PDB entry 7VCV | electron microscopy, 3.21 A resolution | chains D and C of the 6 polymer chains in the assembly

== Chain D (and C) ==
Protein: Transitional endoplasmic reticulum ATPase
Organism: Homo sapiens
Notes: EC 3.6.4.6; chain C of this document is another copy of the same molecule, construct and numbering; everything in this record applies to it too
UniProt: P55072 (TERA_HUMAN); residue numbers follow UniProt; this construct covers 1-806
Amino-acid sequence (812 residues; numbered 1 to 812; the number before each row is that of its first residue):
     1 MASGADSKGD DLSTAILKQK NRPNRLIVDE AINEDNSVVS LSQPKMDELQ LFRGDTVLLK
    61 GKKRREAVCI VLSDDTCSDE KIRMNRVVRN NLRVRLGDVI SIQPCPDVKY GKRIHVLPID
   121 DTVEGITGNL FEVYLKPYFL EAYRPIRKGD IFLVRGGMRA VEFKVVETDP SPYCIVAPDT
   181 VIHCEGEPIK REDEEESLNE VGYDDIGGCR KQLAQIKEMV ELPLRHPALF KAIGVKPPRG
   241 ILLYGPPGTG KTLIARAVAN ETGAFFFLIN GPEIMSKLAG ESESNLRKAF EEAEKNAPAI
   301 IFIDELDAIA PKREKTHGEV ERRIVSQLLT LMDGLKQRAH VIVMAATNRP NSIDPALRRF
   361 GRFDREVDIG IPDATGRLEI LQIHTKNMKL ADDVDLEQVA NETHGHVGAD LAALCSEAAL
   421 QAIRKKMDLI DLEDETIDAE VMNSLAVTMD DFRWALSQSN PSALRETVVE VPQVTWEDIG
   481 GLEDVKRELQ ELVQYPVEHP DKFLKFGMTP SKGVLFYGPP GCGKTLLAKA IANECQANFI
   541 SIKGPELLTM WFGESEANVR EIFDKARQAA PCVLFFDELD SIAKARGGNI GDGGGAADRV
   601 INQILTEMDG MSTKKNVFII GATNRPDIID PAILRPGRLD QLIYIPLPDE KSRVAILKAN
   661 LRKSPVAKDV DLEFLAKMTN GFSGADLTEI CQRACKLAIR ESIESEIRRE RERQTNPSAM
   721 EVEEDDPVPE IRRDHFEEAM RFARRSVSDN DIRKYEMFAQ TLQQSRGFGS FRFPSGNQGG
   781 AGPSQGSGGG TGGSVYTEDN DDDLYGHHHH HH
Disordered / not traced: 1-11, 770-812
Differences from the reference sequence: expression tag (807-812)
UniProt features mapped onto this chain:
  - region: Thr797 to Gly806 (Interaction with UBXN6)
  - motif: Asp802 to Gly806 (PIM motif)
  - binding site (ATP): Pro247 to Leu253, Asn348, His384, Gly521 to Leu526
  - modified residue: Ala2 (N-acetylalanine), Ser3 (Phosphoserine), Ser7 (Phosphoserine), Ser13 (Phosphoserine), Ser37 (Phosphoserine), Lys315 (N6,N6,N6-trimethyllysine), Thr436 (Phosphothreonine), Ser462 (Phosphoserine), Lys502 (N6-acetyllysine), Lys505 (N6-acetyllysine), Lys668 (N6-acetyllysine), Ser702 (Phosphoserine), Lys754 (N6-acetyllysine), Ser770 (Phosphoserine), Ser775 (Phosphoserine), Ser787 (Phosphoserine), Tyr805 (Phosphotyrosine)
  - cross-link (Glycyl lysine isopeptide (Lys-Gly)): Lys8 (interchain with G-Cter in SUMO2), Lys18 (interchain with G-Cter in SUMO2)
  - natural variant: Arg95 (R95G: In IBMPFD1), Gly97 (G97E: In CMT2Y), Ile126 (I126F: In IBMPFD1; uncertain significance), Arg155 (R155C: In IBMPFD1; R155H: In FTDALS6 and IBMPFD1; R155L: In IBMPFD1; R155P: In IBMPFD1; R155S: In IBMPFD1), Arg159 (R159G: In FTDALS6; R159H: In IBMPFD1), Ala160 (A160T: In IBMPFD1; uncertain significance), Glu185 (E185K: In CMT2Y), Arg191 (R191Q: In FTDALS6 and IBMPFD1), Leu198 (L198W: In IBMPFD1), Ala232 (A232E: In IBMPFD1), Ile254 (I254F: In IBMPFD1; uncertain significance), Ile369 (I369T: In IBMPFD1; uncertain significance), 2 further natural variant entries in UniProt
  - mutagenesis: Phe52 to Asp55 (Abolishes interaction with NPLOC4; when associated with A-110), Arg53 (R53A: Minor effect on affinity for ATP and ADP), Arg86 (R86A: Strongly increased affinity for ATP. Strongly reduced affinity for ADP), Tyr110 (Y110A: Abolishes interaction with NPLOC4; when associated with 52-A--A-55), Arg113 to His115 (Severely reduced binding to DERL1), Phe131 (F131R: Severely reduced binding to DERL1), Leu140 (L140D: Severely reduced binding to DERL1), Asp179 (D179R: No effect on binding to DERL1), His183 (H183W: Severely reduced binding to DERL1), Lys251 (K251Q: Impairs ERAD degradation of HMGCR and does not inhibit interaction with RHBDD1; when associated with Q-524), Glu305 (E305Q: Defect in ubiquitin-dependent protein degradation by the proteasome; when associated with Q-578), Lys312 (K312A: Does not affect methylation by VCPKMT), 8 further mutagenesis entries in UniProt
Bound ions: Mg2+ site 1: Thr252 (together with ATP-gamma-S); Mg2+ site 2: Thr525 (together with ATP-gamma-S)
Residues lining bound ligands:
  - ATP-gamma-S (AGS; phosphothiophosphoric acid-adenylate ester), molecule 1: Asp205, Ile206, Gly207, Pro247, Gly248, Thr249, Gly250, Lys251, Thr252, Leu253, Glu305, Asn348, Ile380, His384, Gly408, Ala409
  - ATP-gamma-S (AGS), molecule 2: Asp478, Ile479, Gly480, Pro520, Gly521, Cys522, Gly523, Lys524, Thr525, Leu526, Asn624, Ile656, Ala659, Asn660, Gly684, Ala685, Thr688
  - ATP-gamma-S (AGS), molecule 3: Arg635, Pro636, Arg766
Reported in the primary citation:
  - binding site for ATP-gamma-S: Arg766
  - mutagenesis - E578A: decreased catalytic activity
  - mutagenesis - E305A/E578A: abolished catalytic activity

== Interface between chain D and chain C ==
Contacting residue pairs - 86 pairs, chain D then chain C:
  Glu192(D) with Arg338(C)
  Pro272(D) with Ser326(C); Thr330(C), hydrogen bond (backbone-side chain)
  Glu273(D) with Thr330(C)
  Ser276(D) with Arg323(C); Ser326(C); Gln327(C)
  Lys277(D) with Arg323(C), hydrogen bond (backbone-side chain)
  His317(D) with Arg322(C)
  Val320(D) with Glu319(C)
  Glu321(D) with Arg322(C), salt bridge
  Asn348(D) with Arg359(C)
  Met388(D) with Ile233(C)
  Lys389(D) with Ala232(C)
  Glu402(D) with Lys614(C), hydrogen bond (backbone-side chain)
  Ala409(D) with Phe360(C), hydrophobic
  Asp410(D) with Phe360(C)
  Ser416(D) with Val235(C)
  Ala419(D) with Val235(C), hydrophobic
  Gln421(D) with Leu12(C)
  Ile423(D) with Ile233(C), hydrophobic
  Arg424(D) with Glu218(C), salt bridge
  Asp428(D) with Lys20(C), hydrogen bond (backbone-side chain)
  Asp431(D) with Lys20(C); Arg22(C), salt bridge; His226(C), hydrogen bond (backbone-side chain)
  Leu432(D) with Glu221(C); Arg225(C), hydrogen bond (backbone-side chain); His226(C)
  Glu433(D) with Arg25(C), salt bridge; Arg225(C)
  Asp434(D) with Arg225(C), hydrogen bond (backbone-side chain)
  Glu435(D) with His226(C)
  Ile437(D) with His226(C)
  Met442(D) with Ala228(C), hydrophobic; Leu229(C), hydrophobic
  Leu445(D) with Ile233(C), hydrophobic
  Leu456(D) with Lys614(C)
  Ser457(D) with Lys615(C)
  Asn460(D) with Arg567(C); Lys615(C), hydrogen bond
  Ser462(D) with Phe360(C)
  Arg465(D) with Asp564(C), salt bridge; Glu607(C), salt bridge
  Pro520(D) with Arg766(C)
  Pro545(D) with Asn602(C); Thr606(C)
  Leu548(D) with Asn602(C)
  Met550(D) with Glu556(C)
  Phe552(D) with Arg599(C)
  Gly553(D) with Glu556(C)
  Glu578(D) with Arg635(C), salt bridge
  Lys584(D) with Gly595(C); Ala596(C)
  Asp592(D) with Gly593(C)
  Arg625(D) with Arg766(C); Gly767(C), hydrogen bond (side chain-backbone); Phe768(C)
  Asp627(D) with Phe768(C)
  Ser664(D) with Phe506(C); Gly507(C), hydrogen bond (side chain-backbone)
  Gln692(D) with Met508(C); Thr509(C)
  Arg693(D) with Gln641(C)
  Cys695(D) with Met508(C), hydrophobic
  Lys696(D) with Met508(C)
  Ala698(D) with Phe506(C), hydrophobic
  Ile699(D) with Lys502(C); Phe503(C), hydrophobic; Phe506(C), hydrophobic; Met508(C), hydrophobic
  Arg700(D) with Arg487(C); Glu491(C), salt bridge
  Ser702(D) with Lys505(C), hydrogen bond
  Ile703(D) with Tyr495(C), hydrophobic; His499(C)
  Glu706(D) with Lys502(C), salt bridge
  Ile731(D) with Phe506(C), hydrophobic
  Arg744(D) with Gln760(C)
  Arg745(D) with Gln764(C)
  Ser746(D) with Gln764(C)
  Ser748(D) with Gln764(C)
  Asp751(D) with Phe768(C)
  Lys754(D) with Phe768(C)
  Tyr755(D) with Gly767(C); Phe768(C), hydrophobic
Other interface residues (no listed pair), chain D (88 interface residues in all): Pro247, Gly248, Met275, Leu278, Ala279, Glu305, Leu420, Lys425, Met427, Leu429, Ile430, Thr436, Gln458, Lys543, Glu546, Thr549, Ser581, Asn624, Pro626, Lys663, Pro665, Ala685, Glu689, Glu730, Phe758
Other interface residues (no listed pair), chain C (68 interface residues in all): Ala15, Leu222, Phe230, Gly234, Lys236, Leu329, Arg362, Arg365, Leu492, Arg560, Ala597, Gln603, Asp609, Pro636, Arg638, Gln763

== Summary ==
Chain D and chain C form an interface of 88 and 68 residues respectively; the contacts include 11 hydrogen
bonds and 9 salt bridges. Polar pairs include Glu321(D)-Arg322(C), Arg424(D)-Glu218(C) and Asp431(D)-Arg22(C).
Chain D binds 3 copies of ATP-gamma-S. From the paper: a binding site for ATP-gamma-S at Arg766(D); E578A of
chain D reduces catalytic activity.
Both chains are Transitional endoplasmic reticulum ATPase (Homo sapiens). Entry 7VCV (Human p97 single hexamer
conformer I with ATPgammaS bound) was determined by electron microscopy (same publication as 7VCS, 7VCT, 7VCU
and 7VCX).
